PDB entry 8RXS | electron microscopy, 2.80 A resolution | chains E and F of the 6 polymer chains in the assembly

# Chain E (and F)
Name: Competence related protein ComM
From: Legionella pneumophila
Notes: chain F of this document is another copy of the same molecule, construct and numbering; everything in this record applies to it too
UniProt: Q5ZXZ0 (Q5ZXZ0_LEGPH); numbering as in UniProt (aligned over 1-503)
Chain sequence (509 residues; row label = number of the first residue in the row):
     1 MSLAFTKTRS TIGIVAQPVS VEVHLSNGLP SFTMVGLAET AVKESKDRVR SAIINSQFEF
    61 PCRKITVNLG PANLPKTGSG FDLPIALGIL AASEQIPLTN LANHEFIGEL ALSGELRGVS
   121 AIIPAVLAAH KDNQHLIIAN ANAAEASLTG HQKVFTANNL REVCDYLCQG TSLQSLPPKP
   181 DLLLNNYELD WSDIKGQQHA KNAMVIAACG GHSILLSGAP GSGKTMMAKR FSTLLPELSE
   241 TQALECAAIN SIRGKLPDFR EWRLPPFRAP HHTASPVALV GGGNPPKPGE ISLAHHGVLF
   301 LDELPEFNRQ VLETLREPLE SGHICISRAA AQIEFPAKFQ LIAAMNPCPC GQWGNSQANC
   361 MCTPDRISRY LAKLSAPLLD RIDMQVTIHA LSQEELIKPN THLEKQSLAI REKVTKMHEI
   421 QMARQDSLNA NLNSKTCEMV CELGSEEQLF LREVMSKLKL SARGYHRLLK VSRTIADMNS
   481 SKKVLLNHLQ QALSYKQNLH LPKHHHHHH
Not modelled in the structure: 181-509
Sequence notes: variant Ser2 (Asn in Q5ZXZ0), Ser31 (Gly in Q5ZXZ0), Gln152 (Pro in Q5ZXZ0), Ser175 (Asn in Q5ZXZ0), Tyr187 (His in Q5ZXZ0), Gln198 (His in Q5ZXZ0), Met361 (Leu in Q5ZXZ0), Leu408 (Pro in Q5ZXZ0), Asn479 (Ser in Q5ZXZ0), Ser480 (Glu in Q5ZXZ0), Ser481 (Cys in Q5ZXZ0), Lys482 (Asn in Q5ZXZ0), Leu485 (Met in Q5ZXZ0), Asn498 (Ile in Q5ZXZ0); expression tag (504-509)

# How chain E and chain F interact
Residue-residue contacts - 31 pairs, chain E then chain F:
  Thr40(E) - Leu37(F)
  Ala41(E) - Leu37(F)
  Glu44(E) - Met34(F)
  Glu44(E) - Val35(F)
  Glu44(E) - Gly36(F)  hydrogen bond (side chain-backbone)
  Glu44(E) - Leu37(F)
  Asp47(E) - Thr33(F)
  Asp47(E) - Val35(F)
  Asp47(E) - Thr66(F)
  Arg48(E) - Val35(F)
  Arg48(E) - Asn68(F)
  Arg48(E) - Ala72(F)
  Arg50(E) - Ser26(F)  hydrogen bond
  Ser51(E) - His24(F)
  Ser51(E) - Thr66(F)
  Ile54(E) - His24(F)
  Asn55(E) - Met1(F)  hydrogen bond
  Asn55(E) - His24(F)  hydrogen bond
  Gln57(E) - Met1(F)
  Thr77(E) - Asn73(F)
  Ser79(E) - Ala72(F)
  Ser79(E) - Asn73(F)
  Glu109(E) - Ala72(F)
  Leu112(E) - Leu3(F)
  Leu112(E) - Glu22(F)  hydrogen bond (backbone-side chain)
  Leu112(E) - Val23(F)
  Leu112(E) - His24(F)
  Leu112(E) - Thr66(F)
  Leu112(E) - Asn68(F)
  Ser113(E) - Leu3(F)
  Arg117(E) - Phe5(F)
Also at the interface, not in a pair above, chain E (18 interface residues in all): Gly78, Ala111
Also at the interface, not in a pair above, chain F (19 interface residues in all): Asn27, Lys64, Pro71

# Overview
18 residues of chain E face 19 of chain F across their interface; the contacts include 5 hydrogen bonds. Polar
pairs include Glu44(E)-Gly36(F), Arg50(E)-Ser26(F) and Asn55(E)-Met1(F).
Chain E and chain F are both Competence related protein ComM (Legionella pneumophila); the structure, ComM
helicase from Legionella pneumophila - Lon domain hexamer, was determined by electron microscopy (same
publication as 8RXC and 8RXK).
